1MWC - chain A; structure by X-ray diffraction, 1.70 A resolution.

# Chain A
Name: Protein (myoglobin)
Organism: Sus scrofa
Reference sequence: P02189 (MYG_PIG); residues 1-153 here correspond to UniProt positions 2-154 (UniProt number = residue number + 1)
Sequence (153 residues; row label = number of the first residue in the row):
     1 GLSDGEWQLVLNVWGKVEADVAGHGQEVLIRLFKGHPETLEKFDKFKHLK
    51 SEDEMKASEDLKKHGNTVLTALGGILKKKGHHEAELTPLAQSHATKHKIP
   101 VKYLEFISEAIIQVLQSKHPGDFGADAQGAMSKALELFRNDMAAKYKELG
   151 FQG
Ion coordination: heme Fe: H93 (together with carbon monoxide)
Small-molecule neighbours: carbon monoxide / heme: L29, L32, T39, K42, F43, K45, H64, T67, V68, A71, L72, L89, S92, H93, H97, I99, Y103, L104, I107, I111, F138
Swiss-Prot annotation at these positions:
  - binding site (nitrite): H64
  - binding site (O2): H64
  - binding site (heme b): H93
  - modified residue: S3 (Phosphoserine), T67 (Phosphothreonine)

# Summary
Chain A binds carbon monoxide / heme. From UniProt: nitrite-binding residue H64, O2-binding residue H64 and
heme b-binding residue H93.
Chain A is Protein (myoglobin) (Sus scrofa); the structure, Wild type myoglobin with co, was determined by
X-ray diffraction, deposited together with 1MDN, 1M6C, 1M6M, 1MNO and 1MWD.
